7OBB - chains A and T of the 15 polymer chains in the assembly; structure by electron microscopy, 3.30 A resolution.

[Chain A]
Protein: DNA-directed RNA polymerase I subunit RPA1
Source organism: Homo sapiens
Notes: EC 2.7.7.6
Reference sequence: O95602 (RPA1_HUMAN); numbering as in UniProt (aligned over 1-1720)
Chain sequence (1720 residues; row label = number of the first residue in the row):
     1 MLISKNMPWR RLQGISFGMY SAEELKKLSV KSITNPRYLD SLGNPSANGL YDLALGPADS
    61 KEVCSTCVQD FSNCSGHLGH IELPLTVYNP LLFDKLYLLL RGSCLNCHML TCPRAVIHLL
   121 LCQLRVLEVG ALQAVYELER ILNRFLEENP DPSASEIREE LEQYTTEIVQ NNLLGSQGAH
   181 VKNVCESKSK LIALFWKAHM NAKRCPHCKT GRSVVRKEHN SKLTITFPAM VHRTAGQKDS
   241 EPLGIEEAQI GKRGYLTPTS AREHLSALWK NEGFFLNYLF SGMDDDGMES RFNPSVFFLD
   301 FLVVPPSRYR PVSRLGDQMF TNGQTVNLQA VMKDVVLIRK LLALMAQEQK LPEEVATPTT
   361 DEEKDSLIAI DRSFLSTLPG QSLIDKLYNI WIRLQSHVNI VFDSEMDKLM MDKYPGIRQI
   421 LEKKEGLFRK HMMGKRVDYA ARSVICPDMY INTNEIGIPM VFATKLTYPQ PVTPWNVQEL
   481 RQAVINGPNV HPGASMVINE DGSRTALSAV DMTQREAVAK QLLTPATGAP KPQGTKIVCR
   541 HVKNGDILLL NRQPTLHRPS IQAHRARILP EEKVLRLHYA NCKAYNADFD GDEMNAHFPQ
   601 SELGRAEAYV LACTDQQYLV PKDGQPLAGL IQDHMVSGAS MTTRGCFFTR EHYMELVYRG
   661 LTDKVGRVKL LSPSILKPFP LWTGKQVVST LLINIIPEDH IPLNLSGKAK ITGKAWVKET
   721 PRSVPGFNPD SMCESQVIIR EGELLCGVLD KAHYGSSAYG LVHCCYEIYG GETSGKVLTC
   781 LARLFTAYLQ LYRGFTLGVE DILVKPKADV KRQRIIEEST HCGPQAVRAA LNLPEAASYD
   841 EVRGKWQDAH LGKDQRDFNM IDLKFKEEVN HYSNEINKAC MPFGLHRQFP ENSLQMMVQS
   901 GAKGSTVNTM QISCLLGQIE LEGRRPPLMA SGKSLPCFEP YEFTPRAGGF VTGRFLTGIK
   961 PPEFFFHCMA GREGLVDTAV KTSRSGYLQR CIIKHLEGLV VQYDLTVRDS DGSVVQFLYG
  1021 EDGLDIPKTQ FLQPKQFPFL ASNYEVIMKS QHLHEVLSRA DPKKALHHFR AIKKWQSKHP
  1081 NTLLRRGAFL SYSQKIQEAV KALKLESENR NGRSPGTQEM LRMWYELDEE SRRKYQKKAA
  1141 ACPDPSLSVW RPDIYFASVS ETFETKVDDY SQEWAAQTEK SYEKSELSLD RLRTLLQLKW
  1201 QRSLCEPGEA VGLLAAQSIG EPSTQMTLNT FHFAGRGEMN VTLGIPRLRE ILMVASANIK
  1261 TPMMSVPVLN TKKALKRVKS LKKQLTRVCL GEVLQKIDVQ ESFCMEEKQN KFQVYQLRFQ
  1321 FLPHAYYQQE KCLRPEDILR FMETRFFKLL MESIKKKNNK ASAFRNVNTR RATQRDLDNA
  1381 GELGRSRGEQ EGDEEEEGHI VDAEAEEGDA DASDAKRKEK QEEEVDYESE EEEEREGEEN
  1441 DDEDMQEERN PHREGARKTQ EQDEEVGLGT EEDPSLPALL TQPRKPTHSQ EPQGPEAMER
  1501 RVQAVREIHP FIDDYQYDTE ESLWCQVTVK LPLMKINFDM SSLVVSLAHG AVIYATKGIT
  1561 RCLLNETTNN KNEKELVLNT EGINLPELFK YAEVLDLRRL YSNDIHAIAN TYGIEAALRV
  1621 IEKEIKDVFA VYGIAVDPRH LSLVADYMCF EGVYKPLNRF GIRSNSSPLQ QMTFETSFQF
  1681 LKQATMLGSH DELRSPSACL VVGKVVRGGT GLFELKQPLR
Not modelled in the structure: 1-4, 228-253, 284-290, 348-373, 525-535, 982-985, 1230-1238, 1361-1364, 1377-1395, 1402-1500, 1720
Bound ions: Zn2+ site 1: Cys64, Cys67, His77; Zn2+ site 2: Cys104, Cys107, Cys205
Swiss-Prot annotation at these positions:
  - region: Asp403 to Gly416 (Rudder)
  - binding site (Zn(2+)): Cys64, Cys67, Cys74, His77, Cys104, Cys107, Cys205, Cys208
  - binding site (DNA): Lys424, Arg429, Arg436, Arg1249
  - binding site (RNA): Arg552, Asp592
  - binding site (Mg(2+)): Asp588, Asp590, Asp592
  - site (NTP recognition and base pairing): Pro554, Gly798
  - modified residue (Phosphoserine): Ser240, Ser1386
  - natural variant: Asp59 (D59V: In AFDCIN; uncertain significance), Arg393 (R393H: In AFDCIN; uncertain significance), Arg481 (R481K: In AFDCIN; uncertain significance), Met496 (M496I: In AFDCIN), Glu593 (E593Q: In AFDCIN), Thr642 (T642N: In HLD27), Ser934 (S934L: In HLD27; uncertain significance), Val1241 (V1241I: In AFDCIN), Gln1284 to Arg1720 (deletion: In AFDCIN; uncertain significance), Val1299 (V1299F: In AFDCIN; uncertain significance), Glu1330 (deletion: In AFDCIN), Cys1562 (C1562F: In AFDCIN), 2 further natural variant entries in UniProt

[Chain T]
Molecule: DNA template strand
Source organism: Homo sapiens
Sequence (43 nucleotides; numbered 1 to 43; the number before each row is that of its first residue):
     1 GTACTGAATT AGACAATGCT CTGTGGCTCT AGTACCATGA GCG
Not modelled in the structure: 1-8, 18-43

[Chain A / chain T interface]
Contacting residue pairs (12):
  Glu405(A) - DC14(T)  phosphate contact
  Arg418(A) - DA15(T)  salt bridge to the phosphate
  Glu422(A) - DA15(T)  sugar contact
  Lys424(A) - DT17(T)  phosphate contact
  Arg429(A) - DT17(T)  salt bridge to the phosphate
  Tyr987(A) - DA16(T)  sugar contact
  Tyr987(A) - DT17(T)  sugar contact
  Arg1659(A) - DA15(T)  base contact
  Glu1675(A) - DA15(T)  phosphate contact
  Glu1675(A) - DA16(T)  sugar contact
  Thr1676(A) - DA15(T)  sugar contact
  Thr1676(A) - DA16(T)  phosphate contact
Also at the interface, not in a pair above, chain A (10 interface residues in all): Lys423

[Overview]
10 residues of chain A face 4 of chain T across their interface, with 2 salt bridges. Polar pairs include
Arg418(A)-DA15(T) and Arg429(A)-DT17(T). Curated annotation (UniProt) lists 8 Zn2+-binding residues, 4
DNA-binding residues, RNA-binding residues Arg552(A) and Asp592(A) and 3 Mg2+-binding residues on chain A.
Chain A is DNA-directed RNA polymerase I subunit RPA1 and chain T is DNA template strand, both from Homo
sapiens; the structure, Cryo-EM structure of human RNA Polymerase I Open Complex, was determined by electron
microscopy, deposited together with 7OB9 and 7OBA.
